Entry 6PFO (X-ray diffraction, 1.78 A resolution); this record covers chains A and C.

# Chain A
Protein: Maltodextrin-binding protein, Calcitonin receptor
Organism: Escherichia coli
UniProtKB: chimeric construct of A0A0A8UN35, P30988: residues -335 to 31 from A0A0A8UN35 (A0A0A8UN35_ECOLX) positions 26-392 (UniProt number = residue number + 361); residues 38-141 from P30988 positions 56-159 (UniProt number = residue number + 18)
Amino-acid sequence (484 residues; each row starts with the number of its first residue; numbers below 1 keep their minus sign (Met-336 is residue -336)):
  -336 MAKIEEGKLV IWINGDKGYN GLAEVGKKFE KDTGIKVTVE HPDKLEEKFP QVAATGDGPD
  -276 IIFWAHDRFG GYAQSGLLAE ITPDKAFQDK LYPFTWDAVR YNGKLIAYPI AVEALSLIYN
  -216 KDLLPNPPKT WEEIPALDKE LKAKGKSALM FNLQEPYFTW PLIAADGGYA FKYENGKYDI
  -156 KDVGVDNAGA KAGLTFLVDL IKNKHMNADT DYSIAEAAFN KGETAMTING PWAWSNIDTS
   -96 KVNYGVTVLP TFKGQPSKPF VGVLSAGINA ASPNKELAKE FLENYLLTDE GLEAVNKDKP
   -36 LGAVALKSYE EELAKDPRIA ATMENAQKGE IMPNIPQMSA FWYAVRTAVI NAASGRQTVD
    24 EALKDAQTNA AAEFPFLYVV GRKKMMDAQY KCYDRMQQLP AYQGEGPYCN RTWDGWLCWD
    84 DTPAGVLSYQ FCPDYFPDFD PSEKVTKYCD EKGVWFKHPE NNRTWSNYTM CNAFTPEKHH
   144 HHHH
Not modelled in the structure: 138-147
Differences from the reference sequence: initiating methionine (-336); linker (32-37); expression tag (142-147)
Disulfide bonds: Cys55-Cys81, Cys72-Cys112, Cys95-Cys134
Covalently attached groups: N-acetylglucosamine (NAG) linked to Asn73, Asn130
Reported in the primary citation:
  - post-translational modification sites: Asn73, Asn125, Asn130
  - contacts within the chain: Met48-Trp79, Thr109-Asn130 (backbone contact)
  - binding site for N-acetylglucosamine: Thr109, Phe119, Trp128, Thr132, Met133
  - mutagenesis - N130D (2.8-fold): decreased binding to sCT

# Chain C
Protein: Calcitonin
UniProtKB: Q92163 (Q92163_ONCSP); residues 16-32 here correspond to UniProt positions 24-40 (UniProt number = residue number + 8)
Amino-acid sequence (18 residues; row label = number of the first residue in the row):
    16 LHKLQTYPRT NTGSGTPX
Differences from the reference sequence: amidation (33)
Modified / non-standard residues: NH2 (amino group) at position 33
Reported in the primary citation:
  - conformationally variable residues: Tyr22 to Arg24

# Chain A / chain C interface
Pairs across the interface (49):
  Gln-263(A) with Leu19(C); Tyr22(C)
  Tyr-236(A) with Lys18(C), hydrogen bond
  Asn-235(A) with Lys18(C)
  Lys-160(A) with His17(C)
  Tyr-159(A) with Leu16(C)
  Asp-158(A) with Leu16(C), hydrogen bond (side chain-backbone)
  Ile-157(A) with Leu16(C), hydrogen bond (backbone-backbone); His17(C); Lys18(C); Thr21(C)
  Lys-156(A) with Leu16(C)
  Pro-1(A) with Tyr22(C)
  Gln0(A) with Lys18(C); Thr21(C), hydrogen bond
  Phe37(A) with Thr21(C)
  Pro38(A) with Pro23(C)
  Leu40(A) with Tyr22(C)
  Tyr41(A) with Pro23(C); Thr25(C), hydrogen bond
  Asp77(A) with Pro32(C)
  Trp79(A) with Asn26(C); Pro32(C), hydrophobic
  Phe99(A) with Thr25(C)
  Pro100(A) with Leu19(C); Tyr22(C), hydrophobic
  Asp101(A) with Leu19(C); Tyr22(C); Pro23(C); Arg24(C); Thr25(C), hydrogen bond
  Asp103(A) with Leu19(C)
  His121(A) with Ser29(C)
  Glu123(A) with Ser29(C), hydrogen bond
  Asn124(A) with Gly30(C)
  Trp128(A) with Thr27(C), hydrogen bond (side chain-backbone); Gly28(C), hydrogen bond (side chain-backbone); Thr31(C); Pro32(C); NH2_33(C)
  Ser129(A) with Pro32(C), hydrogen bond (backbone-backbone); NH2_33(C), hydrogen bond (backbone-backbone)
  Tyr131(A) with Thr27(C); Pro32(C); NH2_33(C)
  Thr132(A) with Thr27(C)
  Asn135(A) with Thr25(C), hydrogen bond (side chain-backbone); Thr27(C)
  Phe137(A) with Gln20(C)
Interface residues without a listed pair, chain A (33 interface residues in all): Ile-2, Gly78, Phe102, Thr127
Interface features reported in the paper:
  - specific contacts: Tyr41(A)-Thr25(C) (hydrogen bond), Trp79(A)-Pro32(C), Asp101(A)-Thr25(C) (hydrogen bond), Trp128(A)-Thr27(C) (hydrogen bond), Trp128(A)-Gly28(C) (hydrogen bond), Ser129(A)-Pro32(C) (backbone contact)
  - interface residues, chain C: Gly28(C)

# Summary
The interface between chain A and chain C involves 33 residues on one side and 18 on the other; the contacts
include 12 hydrogen bonds. Among the polar pairs are Tyr-236(A)-Lys18(C), Asp-158(A)-Leu16(C) and
Gln0(A)-Thr21(C). The paper describes hydrogen bonds between Tyr41(A) and Thr25(C), Asp101(A) and Thr25(C) and
Trp128(A) and Thr27(C) among others; a contact between Trp79(A) and Pro32(C); a backbone contact between
Ser129(A) and Pro32(C). From the paper: a binding site for N-acetylglucosamine at Thr109(A), Phe119(A) and
Trp128(A) among others; N130D of chain A reduces binding to sCT.
Chain A is Maltodextrin-binding protein, Calcitonin receptor (Escherichia coli) and chain C is Calcitonin; the
structure, Crystal structure of N-glycosylated human calcitonin receptor extracellular domain in complex with
salmon calcitonin (16-32), was determined by X-ray diffraction, deposited together with 6PGQ.
